5ZFY - chains A and D of the 3 polymer chains in the assembly; structure by X-ray diffraction, 2.30 A resolution.

== Chain A ==
Molecule: Double homeobox protein 4-like protein 4
From: Homo sapiens
Notes: fragment: double homeodomains
Reference sequence: P0CJ87 (DU4L4_HUMAN); residue numbers follow UniProt; this construct covers 1-149
Sequence (149 residues; each row starts with the number of its first residue):
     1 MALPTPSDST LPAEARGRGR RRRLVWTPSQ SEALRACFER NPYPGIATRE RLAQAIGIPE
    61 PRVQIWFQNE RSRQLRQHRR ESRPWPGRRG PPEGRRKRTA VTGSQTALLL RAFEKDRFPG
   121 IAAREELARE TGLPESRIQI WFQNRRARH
Unresolved in the structure: 1-17, 83-91

== Chain D ==
Molecule: 19-nt DNA strand
Sequence (19 nucleotides; row label = number of the first residue in the row):
     1 CCACTAACCT ACTCACACC

== How chain A and chain D interact ==
Pairs across the interface - 33 pairs, chain A then chain D:
  Arg18(A) - DC9(D)  salt bridge to the phosphate
  Arg20(A) - DA6(D)  base contact
  Arg20(A) - DA7(D)  hydrogen bond to the base
  Arg20(A) - DC8(D)  phosphate contact
  Arg21(A) - DA7(D)  phosphate contact
  Arg21(A) - DC8(D)  salt bridge to the phosphate
  Arg22(A) - DA7(D)  phosphate contact
  Arg23(A) - DT5(D)  hydrogen bond to the base
  Arg23(A) - DA6(D)  hydrogen bond to the sugar
  Arg23(A) - DA7(D)  phosphate contact
  Leu24(A) - DA6(D)  phosphate contact
  Leu24(A) - DA7(D)  hydrogen bond to the phosphate
  Trp26(A) - DA6(D)  hydrogen bond to the phosphate
  Arg62(A) - DA7(D)  salt bridge to the phosphate
  Ile65(A) - DA7(D)  base contact
  Trp66(A) - DA6(D)  phosphate contact
  Asn69(A) - DA6(D)  base contact
  Asn69(A) - DA7(D)  hydrogen bond to the base
  Asn69(A) - DC8(D)  base contact
  Arg73(A) - DT5(D)  sugar contact
  Arg73(A) - DA6(D)  salt bridge to the phosphate
  Arg95(A) - DC14(D)  hydrogen bond to the base
  Arg95(A) - DA15(D)  sugar contact
  Arg98(A) - DA15(D)  base contact
  Phe118(A) - DC9(D)  phosphate contact
  Phe118(A) - DT10(D)  phosphate contact
  Arg124(A) - DC8(D)  salt bridge to the phosphate
  Gln139(A) - DC8(D)  phosphate contact
  Gln139(A) - DC9(D)  hydrogen bond to the phosphate
  Gln143(A) - DT10(D)  base contact
  Arg146(A) - DC9(D)  salt bridge to the phosphate
  Arg146(A) - DT10(D)  salt bridge to the phosphate
  Arg148(A) - DT13(D)  hydrogen bond to the base
Other interface residues (no listed pair), chain D (10 interface residues in all): DC16

== Overview ==
20 residues of chain A face 10 of chain D across their interface; the contacts include 9 hydrogen bonds and 7
salt bridges. Among the polar pairs are Arg20(A)-DA7(D), Arg23(A)-DT5(D) and Asn69(A)-DA7(D).
Chain A is Double homeobox protein 4-like protein 4 (Homo sapiens) and chain D is a 19-nt DNA strand; the
structure, Crystal structure of human DUX4 homeodomains bound to A12C DNA mutant, was determined by X-ray
diffraction, deposited together with 5Z6Z, 5ZFW and 5ZFZ.
